PDB entry 4WFG | X-ray diffraction, 3.00 A resolution | chains A and E of the 6 polymer chains in the assembly

== Chain A ==
Name: Potassium channel subfamily K member 4
From: Homo sapiens
UniProtKB: Q9NYG8 (KCNK4_HUMAN), isoform Q9NYG8-2; residue numbers follow UniProt; this construct covers 1-290
Sequence (299 residues; numbered 1 to 299; the number before each row is that of its first residue):
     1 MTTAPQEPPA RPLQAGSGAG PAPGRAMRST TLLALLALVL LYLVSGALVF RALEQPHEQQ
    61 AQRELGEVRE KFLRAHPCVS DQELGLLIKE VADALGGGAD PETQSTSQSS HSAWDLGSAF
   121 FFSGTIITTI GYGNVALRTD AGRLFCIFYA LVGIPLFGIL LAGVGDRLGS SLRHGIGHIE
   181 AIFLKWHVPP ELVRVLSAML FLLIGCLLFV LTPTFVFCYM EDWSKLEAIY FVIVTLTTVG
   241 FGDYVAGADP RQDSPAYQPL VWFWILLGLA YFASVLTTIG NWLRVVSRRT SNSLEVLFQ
Not modelled in the structure: 1-27, 104-109, 287-299
Construct notes: engineered mutation Q104 (Asn in Q9NYG8), Q108 (Asn in Q9NYG8); expression tag (291-299)
Metal / ion sites: Ca2+ site 1: G98, D100 (shared with 1 residue of chain B); Ca2+ site 2: S112, D115, S118, D249; thallium (I) ion site 1: T129, T238 (shared with 2 residues of chain B); thallium (I) ion site 2: T129, I130, T238, V239 (shared with 4 residues of chain B); thallium (I) ion site 3: I130, G131, V239, G240 (shared with 4 residues of chain B); thallium (I) ion site 4: G131, Y132, G240, F241 (shared with 4 residues of chain B); thallium (I) ion site 5: C218, D222, W223
Swiss-Prot annotation at these positions:
  - binding site (K(+)): T103, T212, F215
  - mutagenesis: G98 (G98I: Strongly increases basal level of channel activity, decreases further activation by pressure and abolishes further activation by arachidonic acid), T103 (T103C: Loss of voltage-dependent channel gating. Displays linear current-voltage relationship), T212 (T212C: Loss of voltage-dependent channel gating. Abolishes activation by arachidonic acid and PIP2)

== Chain E ==
Name: Anti-traak antibody 13E9 fab fragment heavy chain
From: Mus musculus
Notes: antibody fragment or engineered binder
Sequence (217 residues; numbered 1 to 217; the number before each row is that of its first residue):
     1 EVQLQQSGPE LVKPGASMKT SCKVSGYSFT GYIMNWVKQR HGKNLEWIGL INPNTGYTTY
    61 NQKFKGKATL TVDKSSSTAY MELLSLTSED SAIYYCTRGN YVFDYWGQGT TLTVSSAKTT
   121 PPSVYPLAPG SAAQTNSMVT LGCLVKGYFP EPVTVTWNSG SLSSGVHTFP AVLQSDLYTL
   181 SSSVTVPSSS WPSETVTCNV AHPASSTKVD KKIVPRD
Not modelled in the structure: 130-135
Cystine bridges: C22-C96, C143-C198
Metal / ion sites: Ca2+: E194 (shared with 2 residues of chain G)

== Interface between chain A and chain E ==
Residue-residue contacts (19):
  L73(A) - N100(E)  hydrogen bond (backbone-side chain)
  R74(A) - Y101(E)
  H76(A) - N100(E)  hydrogen bond (backbone-side chain)
  P77(A) - G31(E)
  P77(A) - Y32(E)  hydrophobic
  P77(A) - I33(E)
  P77(A) - N100(E)
  C78(A) - G31(E)  hydrogen bond (backbone-backbone)
  C78(A) - N52(E)  hydrogen bond (backbone-side chain)
  V79(A) - N100(E)  hydrogen bond (backbone-side chain)
  S80(A) - I33(E)
  S80(A) - Y57(E)
  Q82(A) - W47(E)
  Q82(A) - L50(E)
  Q82(A) - Y57(E)
  Q82(A) - T59(E)
  E83(A) - N52(E)  hydrogen bond
  E83(A) - T55(E)  hydrogen bond
  E83(A) - Y57(E)
Other interface residues (no listed pair), chain A (10 interface residues in all): L86

== Overview ==
10 residues of chain A face 11 of chain E across their interface, with 7 hydrogen bonds. Among the polar pairs
are L73(A)-N100(E), H76(A)-N100(E) and C78(A)-N52(E). Curated annotation (UniProt) lists 3 K+-binding residues
and 3 mutagenesis sites on chain A.
Chain A is Potassium channel subfamily K member 4 (Homo sapiens) and chain E is Anti-traak antibody 13E9 fab
fragment heavy chain (Mus musculus); the structure, Human TRAAK K+ channel in a Tl+ bound conductive
conformation, was determined by X-ray diffraction together with 4WFE, 4WFF and 4WFH from the same study.
